PDB entry 6P1U | X-ray diffraction, 1.75 A resolution | chains A and T of the 4 polymer chains in the assembly

== Chain A ==
Protein: DNA-directed DNA/RNA polymerase mu
Organism: Homo sapiens
Notes: EC 2.7.7.7
UniProt: Q9NP87 (DPOLM_HUMAN); numbering as in UniProt; present here: 134-397, 410-494
Chain sequence (354 residues; each row starts with the number of its first residue; note: 12 numbers in that range are skipped by the numbering (no residue carries them; nothing is unmodelled there)):
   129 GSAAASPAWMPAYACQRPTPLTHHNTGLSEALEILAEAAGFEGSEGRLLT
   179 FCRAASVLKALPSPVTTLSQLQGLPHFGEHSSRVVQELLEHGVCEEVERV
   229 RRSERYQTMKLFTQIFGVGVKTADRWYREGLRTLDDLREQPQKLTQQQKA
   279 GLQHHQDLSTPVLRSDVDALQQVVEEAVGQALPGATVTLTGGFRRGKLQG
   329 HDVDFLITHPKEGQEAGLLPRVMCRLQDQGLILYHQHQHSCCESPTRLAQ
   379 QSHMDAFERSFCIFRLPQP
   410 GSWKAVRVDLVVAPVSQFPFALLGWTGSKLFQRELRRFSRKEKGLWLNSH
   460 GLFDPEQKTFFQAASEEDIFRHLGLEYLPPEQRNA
Disordered / not traced: 129-137, 366-384
Sequence notes: expression tag (129-133); linker (410)
Bound ions: Na+ site 1: Thr-241, Ile-243, Val-246 (shared with 1 residue of chain P); Mn2+: Asp-330, Asp-332, Asp-418 (together with CTP) (shared with 2 residues of chain P); Na+ site 2: Asp-330, Asp-332 (together with CTP, pyrophosphate) (shared with 1 residue of chain P)
Ligand contacts: CTP / pyrophosphate: Gly-319, Gly-320, Arg-323, Lys-325, Gly-328, His-329, Asp-330, Asp-332, Asp-418, Gly-433, Trp-434, Thr-435, Gly-436, Ser-437, Lys-438, Gln-441
Curated features (UniProtKB/Swiss-Prot):
  - region: Arg-323 to Asp-332 (Involved in ssDNA binding)
  - binding site (Mg(2+)): Asp-330, Asp-332, Asp-418
  - site: Gly-433 (Responsible for the low discrimination between dNTP and rNTP)

== Chain T ==
Molecule: 9-nt DNA strand
Sequence (9 nucleotides; numbered 1 to 9; the number before each row is that of its first residue):
     1 CGGCGTACG
Modified positions: 8OG (8-oxo-2'-deoxy-guanosine-5'-monophosphate) at position 5
Bound ions: Na+ near 8OG_5 (its only coordinating residue here)

== Interface between chain A and chain T ==
Residue-residue contacts (26; chain A residue first):
  Gly-174(A) / DC4(T)  base contact
  Leu-177(A) / DC4(T)  phosphate contact
  Leu-177(A) / 8OG_5(T)  phosphate contact
  Gln-364(A) / DG9(T)  phosphate contact
  Phe-385(A) / DG9(T)  phosphate contact
  Glu-386(A) / DC8(T)  sugar contact
  Glu-386(A) / DG9(T)  hydrogen bond to the phosphate
  Arg-387(A) / DA7(T)  hydrogen bond to the base
  Arg-387(A) / DC8(T)  hydrogen bond to the sugar
  Arg-387(A) / DG9(T)  hydrogen bond to the phosphate
  Phe-389(A) / DG9(T)  sugar contact
  Lys-438(A) / 8OG_5(T)  base contact
  Gln-441(A) / 8OG_5(T)  base contact
  Arg-442(A) / 8OG_5(T)  salt bridge to the phosphate
  Arg-445(A) / 8OG_5(T)  base contact
  Arg-445(A) / DT6(T)  hydrogen bond to the base
  Arg-446(A) / DC4(T)  sugar contact
  Arg-446(A) / 8OG_5(T)  sugar contact
  Arg-449(A) / DT6(T)  salt bridge to the phosphate
  Lys-450(A) / DG3(T)  hydrogen bond to the phosphate
  Lys-450(A) / DC4(T)  salt bridge to the phosphate
  Leu-456(A) / DT6(T)  sugar contact
  Asn-457(A) / DT6(T)  phosphate contact
  Asn-457(A) / DA7(T)  hydrogen bond to the phosphate
  His-459(A) / DA7(T)  phosphate contact
  His-459(A) / DC8(T)  salt bridge to the phosphate
Other interface residues (no listed pair), chain A (18 interface residues in all): Arg-181

== In short ==
18 residues of chain A and 7 residues of chain T are in contact, with 7 hydrogen bonds and 4 salt bridges.
Among the polar pairs are Arg-387(A)/DA7(T), Arg-445(A)/DT6(T) and Arg-387(A)/DC8(T). Chain A binds CTP /
pyrophosphate. From UniProt: 3 Mg2+-binding residues on chain A.
Chain A is DNA-directed DNA/RNA polymerase mu (Homo sapiens) and chain T is a 9-nt DNA strand; the structure,
Post-catalytic nicked complex of human DNA Polymerase Mu with 1-nt gapped substrate containing template 8OG
and ..., was determined by X-ray diffraction (same publication as 6P1M, 6P1N, 6P1O, 6P1P, 6P1Q, 6P1R and 4
further entries).
